PDB entry 7I9P | X-ray diffraction, 1.54 A resolution | chains A and B

== Chain A ==
Name: Serine protease subunit NS2B
Source organism: Zika virus
UniProtKB: Q32ZE1 (POLG_ZIKV); residues 46-89 here correspond to UniProt positions 1414-1457 (UniProt number = residue number + 1368)
Amino-acid sequence (46 residues; row label = number of the first residue in the row):
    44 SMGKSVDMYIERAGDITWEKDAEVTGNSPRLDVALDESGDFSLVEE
Disordered / not traced: 44-49, 89
Sequence notes: expression tag (44-45)

== Chain B ==
Name: Serine protease NS3
Source organism: Zika virus
Notes: EC 3.4.21.91, 3.6.1.15, 3.6.4.13
UniProtKB: Q32ZE1 (POLG_ZIKV); residues 11-177 here correspond to UniProt positions 1509-1675 (UniProt number = residue number + 1498)
Amino-acid sequence (168 residues; row label = number of the first residue in the row):
    10 MKEVKKGETTDGVYRVMTRRLLGSTQVGVGVMQEGVFHTMWHVTKGAALR
    60 SGEGRLDPYWGDVKQDLVSYCGPWKLDAAWDGLSEVQLLAVPPGERAKNI
   110 QTLPGIFKTKDGDIGAVALDYPAGTSGSPILDKCGRVIGLYGNGVVIKNG
   160 SYVSAITQGKREEETPVE
Disordered / not traced: 10-15, 172-177
Sequence notes: initiating methionine (10); conflict Lys107 (Arg1605 in Q32ZE1)
Ligand contacts: A1B9N (3-(aminomethyl)-5-chloro-N-[3-(2H-tetrazol-5-yl)phenyl]benzamide): His51, Lys54, Asp75, Asp129, Tyr130, Pro131, Ala132, Thr134, Ser135, Tyr150, Gly151, Asn152, Tyr161

== Interface between chain A and chain B ==
Pairs across the interface - 92 pairs, chain A then chain B:
  Asp50(A) with Arg59(B), salt bridge
  Met51(A) with Met26(B); Val52(B); Thr53(B); Leu58(B); Arg59(B), hydrogen bond (backbone-backbone)
  Tyr52(A) with Arg24(B); Val25(B); Met26(B), hydrogen bond (backbone-backbone); Arg28(B), hydrogen bond; Ser33(B); Arg59(B)
  Ile53(A) with Tyr23(B), hydrophobic; Arg24(B); Met41(B), hydrophobic; Arg59(B), hydrogen bond (backbone-backbone); Ser60(B); Leu65(B), hydrophobic
  Glu54(A) with Tyr23(B); Arg24(B), hydrogen bond (backbone-backbone)
  Arg55(A) with Glu17(B); Asp20(B), hydrogen bond (side chain-backbone); Gly21(B); Val22(B); Tyr23(B)
  Ala56(A) with Val22(B), hydrogen bond (backbone-backbone); Val100(B), hydrophobic; Ala106(B)
  Gly57(A) with Gly21(B); Val22(B), hydrogen bond (backbone-backbone)
  Asp58(A) with Leu98(B)
  Ile59(A) with Gly21(B); Val22(B); Val40(B), hydrophobic; Leu98(B), hydrophobic; Leu140(B), hydrophobic; Gly144(B); Val146(B), hydrophobic
  Thr60(A) with Asn108(B), hydrogen bond (backbone-side chain); Leu140(B)
  Trp61(A) with Glu94(B); Val95(B); Gln96(B); Gln110(B); Leu140(B); Asp141(B); Lys142(B)
  Glu62(A) with Gln96(B), hydrogen bond (backbone-side chain); Asn108(B)
  Ala65(A) with Gln96(B); Asn108(B)
  Glu66(A) with Ile109(B); Gln110(B), hydrogen bond (backbone-backbone)
  Val67(A) with Glu94(B); Gln110(B)
  Thr68(A) with Ile109(B); Gln110(B), hydrogen bond (backbone-backbone); Thr111(B), hydrogen bond (backbone-side chain); Leu128(B)
  Gly69(A) with Thr111(B); Ala127(B)
  Asn70(A) with Leu112(B); Ala127(B)
  Ser71(A) with Leu112(B), hydrogen bond (side chain-backbone); Pro113(B); Gly114(B)
  Pro72(A) with Gly114(B); Ile115(B), hydrogen bond (backbone-backbone); Ala127(B)
  Arg73(A) with Ile115(B)
  Leu74(A) with Ile115(B), hydrogen bond (backbone-backbone); Phe116(B); Lys117(B), hydrogen bond (backbone-backbone); Ile156(B), hydrophobic
  Asp75(A) with Lys117(B)
  Val76(A) with Phe116(B), hydrophobic; Lys117(B), hydrogen bond (backbone-backbone); Thr118(B)
  Leu78(A) with Lys73(B)
  Asp79(A) with Lys73(B)
  Glu80(A) with Lys73(B)
  Ser81(A) with Val72(B)
  Gly82(A) with Val72(B); Lys73(B); Asn152(B), hydrogen bond (backbone-side chain)
  Phe84(A) with Phe116(B), hydrophobic; Asn152(B); Gly153(B); Ala164(B), hydrophobic
  Leu86(A) with Val154(B), hydrophobic; Lys157(B)
  Glu88(A) with Lys157(B), salt bridge
Interface residues without a listed pair, chain A (34 interface residues in all): Ser85
Interface residues without a listed pair, chain B (58 interface residues in all): Thr19, Thr27, Val36, Phe46, Ala57, Ile123, Val155, Val162

== Summary ==
34 residues of chain A face 58 of chain B across their interface, with 19 hydrogen bonds and 2 salt bridges.
Polar contacts include Asp50(A)-Arg59(B), Glu88(A)-Lys157(B) and Tyr52(A)-Arg28(B). Ligands of chain B:
compound A1B9N.
Chain A is Serine protease subunit NS2B and chain B is Serine protease NS3, both from Zika virus; the
structure, Group deposition of ZIKV NS2B-NS3 protease in complex with inhibitors from ASAP Discovery
Consortium -- Crystal ..., was determined by X-ray diffraction.
